6XF9 - chains A and B of the 5 polymer chains in the assembly; structure by X-ray diffraction, 2.22 A resolution.

# Chain A (and B)
Molecule: Packaging protein UL32
From: Human herpesvirus 8 type M
Notes: chain B of this document is another copy of the same molecule, construct and numbering; everything in this record applies to it too
Reference sequence: P88958 (P88958_HHV8); residues 1-467 here correspond to UniProt positions 79-545 (UniProt number = residue number + 78)
Sequence (467 residues; row label = number of the first residue in the row):
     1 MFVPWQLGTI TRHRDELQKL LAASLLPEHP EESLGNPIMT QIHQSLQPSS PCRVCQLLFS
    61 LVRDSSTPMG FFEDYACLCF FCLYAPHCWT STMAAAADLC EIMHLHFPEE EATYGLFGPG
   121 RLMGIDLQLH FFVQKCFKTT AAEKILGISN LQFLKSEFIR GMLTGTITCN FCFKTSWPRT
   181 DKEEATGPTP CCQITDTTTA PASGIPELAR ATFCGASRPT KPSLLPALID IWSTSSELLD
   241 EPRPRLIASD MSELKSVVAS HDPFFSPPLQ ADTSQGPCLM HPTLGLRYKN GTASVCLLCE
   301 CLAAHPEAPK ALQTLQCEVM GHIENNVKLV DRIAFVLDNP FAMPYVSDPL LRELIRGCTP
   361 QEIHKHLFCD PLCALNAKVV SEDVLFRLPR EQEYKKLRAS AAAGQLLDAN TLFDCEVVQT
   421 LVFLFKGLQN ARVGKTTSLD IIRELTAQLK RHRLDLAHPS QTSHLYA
Disordered / not traced: 1, 64-67, 168-172, 179-188, 241-262 (chain B: 1, 64-67, 169-172, 178-189, 241-262)
Bound ions: Zn2+ site 1: Cys52, Cys55, His130, Cys136; Zn2+ site 2: Cys191, Cys192, Cys415, His452; Zn2+ site 3: Cys296, Cys299, His366, Cys373
From the paper describing this entry:
  - Zn2+ coordination: Cys52, Cys55, His130, Cys136, Cys191, Cys192, Cys296, Cys299, His366, Cys373, Cys415, His452
  - self-association interface (contacts with another copy of this molecule); pairs are residue here / residue on that copy: Phe59-Phe335 (pi stacking), Cys55, Cys136, Asn150, Asp331
  - mutagenesis - C52A: abolished expression
  - mutagenesis - R14A/K310A (Kd 25 nM), K395A/K396A (Kd 25 nM): unchanged binding to dsDNA
  - mutagenesis - K435A: unchanged stability
  - mutagenesis - K435A: unchanged expression
  - mutagenesis - K435A: abolished binding to dsDNA

# Interface between chain A and chain B
Pairs across the interface (49):
  Pro48(A) - Lys328(B)  hydrogen bond (backbone-side chain)
  Pro48(A) - Leu465(B)  hydrophobic
  Ser49(A) - Val330(B)
  Ser49(A) - Gln361(B)  hydrogen bond (backbone-side chain)
  Ser49(A) - Leu465(B)
  Ser49(A) - Tyr466(B)  hydrogen bond
  Ser50(A) - Lys328(B)  hydrogen bond (backbone-side chain)
  Pro51(A) - Asp331(B)
  Cys52(A) - Asp331(B)  hydrogen bond (backbone-side chain)
  Cys55(A) - Val327(B)  hydrophobic
  Cys55(A) - Phe335(B)
  Gln56(A) - Asp331(B)  hydrogen bond
  Gln56(A) - Phe335(B)
  Phe59(A) - Phe335(B)  hydrophobic
  Phe59(A) - Asp338(B)
  Arg63(A) - Asp338(B)  salt bridge
  Gln134(A) - Asn326(B)  hydrogen bond (backbone-side chain)
  Lys135(A) - Asn326(B)  hydrogen bond (backbone-side chain)
  Cys136(A) - Asn325(B)
  Cys136(A) - Asn326(B)  hydrogen bond (backbone-backbone)
  Cys136(A) - Val327(B)
  Phe137(A) - Asn325(B)  hydrogen bond (backbone-side chain)
  Lys138(A) - Asn325(B)
  Lys138(A) - Asn326(B)  hydrogen bond (backbone-backbone)
  Thr139(A) - Glu324(B)
  Thr140(A) - Glu324(B)
  Thr140(A) - Asn325(B)
  Thr140(A) - Asn326(B)
  Ala142(A) - Met320(B)
  Ile145(A) - Met320(B)  hydrophobic
  Ile145(A) - Leu329(B)  hydrophobic
  Ile145(A) - Arg332(B)
  Leu146(A) - Leu329(B)  hydrophobic
  Leu146(A) - Asp455(B)
  Leu146(A) - Leu456(B)
  Leu146(A) - Ala457(B)
  Ile148(A) - Asn326(B)
  Ser149(A) - Gln461(B)
  Asn150(A) - His458(B)  hydrogen bond (side chain-backbone)
  Asn150(A) - Gln461(B)
  Gln152(A) - Asn326(B)
  Phe153(A) - Gln461(B)
  Phe153(A) - His464(B)
  Phe153(A) - Leu465(B)  hydrophobic
  Thr175(A) - Leu439(B)
  Thr175(A) - Ile442(B)
  Thr175(A) - His458(B)  hydrogen bond (backbone-side chain)
  Thr175(A) - Ser460(B)
  Ser176(A) - Ser460(B)
Interface residues without a listed pair, chain A (27 interface residues in all): Gln47
Interface residues without a listed pair, chain B (27 interface residues in all): Ala334, His364, Phe368

# Overview
The chain A/chain B interface involves 27 residues from each chain, with 13 hydrogen bonds and 1 salt bridge.
Polar contacts include Arg63(A)-Asp338(B), Pro48(A)-Lys328(B) and Ser49(A)-Gln361(B). From the paper: C52A of
chain A abolishes expression; Zn2+ coordination by Cys52(A), Cys55(A) and His130(A) among others; 4
substitutions were tested in all.
Both chains are Packaging protein UL32 (Human herpesvirus 8 type M). Entry 6XF9 (Crystal structure of KSHV
ORF68) was determined by X-ray diffraction (same publication as 6XFA).
